PDB entry 8RJW | electron microscopy, 2.30 A resolution | chains B and J of the 10 polymer chains in the assembly

# Chain B
Protein: DNA repair protein RAD52 homolog
From: Homo sapiens
Reference sequence: P43351 (RAD52_HUMAN); residues 1-418 here = UniProt positions 1-418
Sequence (418 residues; row label = number of the first residue in the row):
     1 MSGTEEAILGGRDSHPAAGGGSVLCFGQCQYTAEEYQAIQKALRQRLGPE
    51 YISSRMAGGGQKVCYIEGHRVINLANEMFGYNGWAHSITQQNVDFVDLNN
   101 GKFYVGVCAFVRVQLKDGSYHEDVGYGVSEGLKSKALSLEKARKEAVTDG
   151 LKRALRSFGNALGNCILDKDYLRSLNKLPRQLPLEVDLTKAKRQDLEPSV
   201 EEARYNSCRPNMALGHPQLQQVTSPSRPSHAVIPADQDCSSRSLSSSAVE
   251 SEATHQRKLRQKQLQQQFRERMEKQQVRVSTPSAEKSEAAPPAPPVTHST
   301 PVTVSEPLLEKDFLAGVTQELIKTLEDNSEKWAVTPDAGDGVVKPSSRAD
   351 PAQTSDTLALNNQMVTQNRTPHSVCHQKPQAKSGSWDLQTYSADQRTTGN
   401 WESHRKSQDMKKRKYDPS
Disordered / not traced: 1-24, 57-60, 177-418
Curated features (UniProtKB/Swiss-Prot):
  - DNA-binding region: Lys-152 to Arg-156
  - modified residue: Tyr-104 (Phosphotyrosine), Ser-199 (Phosphoserine), Thr-318 (Phosphothreonine), Thr-335 (Phosphothreonine)
  - mutagenesis: Arg-55 (R55A: Abolishes ssDNA-binding), Tyr-65 (Y65A: Moderately defective in both ss and dsDNA-binding), Lys-152 (K152A: Abolishes ssDNA-binding), Arg-153 (R153A: Moderately defective in both ss and dsDNA-binding), Arg-156 (R156A: Moderately defective in both ss and dsDNA-binding)
What the authors report for this chain:
  - binding site for ssDNA (chain J): Arg-55, Lys-152

# Chain J
Molecule: ssDNA
Sequence (23 nucleotides; each row starts with the number of its first residue):
     1 TTTTTTTTTTTTTTTTTTTTTTT

# Chain B / chain J interface
Residue-residue contacts (13):
  Arg-55(B) / DT21(J)  hydrogen bond to the sugar
  Val-63(B) / DT20(J)  base contact
  Tyr-65(B) / DT21(J)  phosphate contact
  Tyr-65(B) / DT22(J)  phosphate contact
  Gly-68(B) / DT22(J)  hydrogen bond to the phosphate
  Lys-144(B) / DT23(J)  phosphate contact
  Thr-148(B) / DT23(J)  hydrogen bond to the phosphate
  Asp-149(B) / DT21(J)  phosphate contact
  Lys-152(B) / DT21(J)  phosphate contact
  Arg-153(B) / DT19(J)  salt bridge to the phosphate
  Arg-153(B) / DT20(J)  phosphate contact
  Arg-156(B) / DT20(J)  salt bridge to the phosphate
  Leu-167(B) / DT19(J)  base contact
Also at the interface, not in a pair above, chain B (15 interface residues in all): Cys-64, Glu-67, Lys-141, Glu-145

# Summary
15 residues of chain B and 5 residues of chain J are in contact; the contacts include 3 hydrogen bonds and 2
salt bridges. Among the polar pairs are Arg-55(B)/DT21(J), Gly-68(B)/DT22(J) and Thr-148(B)/DT23(J). From the
paper: a binding site for ssDNA (chain J) at Arg-55(B) and Lys-152(B).
Chain B is DNA repair protein RAD52 homolog (Homo sapiens) and chain J is ssDNA; the structure, Human RAD52
open ring - ssDNA complex, was determined by electron microscopy together with 8RIL, 8RJ3 and 8RK2 from the
same study.
